Entry 5CW3 (X-ray diffraction, 2.55 A resolution); this record covers chains A and C of the 4 polymer chains in the assembly.

# Chain A (and C)
Molecule: BRCA1/BRCA2-containing complex subunit 3
Source organism: Camponotus floridanus
Notes: chain C of this document is another copy of the same molecule, construct and numbering; everything in this record applies to it too
UniProt: E2AXC7 (E2AXC7_CAMFO); numbering as in UniProt (aligned over 1-253)
Amino-acid sequence (255 residues; numbered -1 to 253; the number before each row is that of its first residue; numbers below 1 keep their minus sign (Gly-1 is residue -1)):
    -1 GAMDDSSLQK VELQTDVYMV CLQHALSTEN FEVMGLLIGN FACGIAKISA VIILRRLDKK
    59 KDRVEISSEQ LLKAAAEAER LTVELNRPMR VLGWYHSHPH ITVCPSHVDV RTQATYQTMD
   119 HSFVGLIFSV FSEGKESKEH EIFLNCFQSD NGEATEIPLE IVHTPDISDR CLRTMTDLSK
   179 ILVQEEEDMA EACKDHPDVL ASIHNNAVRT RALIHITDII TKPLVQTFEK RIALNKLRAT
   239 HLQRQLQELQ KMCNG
Unresolved in the structure: -1 to 2, 251-253 (chain C: -1 to 5, 55, 61-64, 150, 251-253)
Construct notes: expression tag (-1 to 0)
Ion coordination: Zn2+: His94, His96, Asp107
Curated features (UniProtKB/Swiss-Prot):
  - motif: His94 to Asp107 (JAMM motif)
  - binding site (Zn(2+)): His94, His96, Asp107
Reported in the primary citation:
  - Zn2+ coordination: His94, His96, Asp107
  - mutagenesis - I99R, A205D (10 fold), I212D (10 fold): decreased catalytic activity
  - mutagenesis - E30A, E183A/D186A, A205D/I212D: abolished catalytic activity
  - mutagenesis - E30A/A205D/I212D: unchanged binding to K63 linked substrate

# Chain A / chain C interface
Pairs across the interface - 15 pairs, chain A then chain C:
  Leu198(A) - Ile212(C)
  Ile201(A) - Thr208(C)
  Ile201(A) - Ile212(C)  hydrophobic
  His202(A) - Arg209(C)
  His202(A) - Ile212(C)
  Ala205(A) - Ala205(C)
  Ala205(A) - Arg209(C)
  Thr208(A) - Ile201(C)
  Arg209(A) - His202(C)
  Arg209(A) - Arg209(C)
  Ile212(A) - Leu198(C)
  Ile212(A) - Ile201(C)  hydrophobic
  Thr215(A) - Leu198(C)
  Lys220(A) - Asp196(C)  salt bridge
  Lys220(A) - Leu198(C)
Other interface residues (no listed pair), chain A (12 interface residues in all): Asp196, Val206, Asp216
Other interface residues (no listed pair), chain C (12 interface residues in all): Val206, Thr215, Asp216, Lys220
The authors on this interface:
  - hot spots on chain A (mutagenesis) - A205D, A205D/I212D, I212D: decreased binding to another copy of this molecule

# In short
The chain A/chain C interface involves 12 residues from each chain; the contacts include 1 salt bridge. Its
one salt-bridged contact is Lys220(A)-Asp196(C). From UniProt: 3 Zn2+-binding residues on chain A. From the
paper: I99R, A205D and I212D of chain A reduce catalytic activity; Zn2+ coordination by His94(A), His96(A) and
Asp107(A); 7 substitutions were tested in all.
Chain A and chain C are both BRCA1/BRCA2-containing complex subunit 3 (Camponotus floridanus); the structure,
Structure of CfBRCC36-CfKIAA0157 complex (Zn Edge), was determined by X-ray diffraction together with 5CW4,
5CW5 and 5CW6 from the same study.
